PDB entry 6NBX | electron microscopy, 3.50 A resolution | chains E and G of the 18 polymer chains in the assembly

Chain E:
Protein: NAD(P)H-quinone oxidoreductase subunit 4L
Organism: Thermosynechococcus elongatus (strain BP-1)
Notes: EC 1.6.5.-
UniProt: Q8DL29 (Q8DL29_THEEB); numbering as in UniProt (aligned over 1-101)
Sequence (101 residues; numbered 1 to 101; the number before each row is that of its first residue):
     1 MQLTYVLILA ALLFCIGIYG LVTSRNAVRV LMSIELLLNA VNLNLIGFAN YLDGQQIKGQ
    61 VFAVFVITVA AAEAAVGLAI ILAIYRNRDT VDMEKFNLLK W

Chain G:
Protein: NADH-quinone oxidoreductase subunit J
Organism: Thermosynechococcus elongatus (strain BP-1)
Notes: EC 1.6.5.11
UniProt: Q8DL30 (Q8DL30_THEEB); numbering as in UniProt (aligned over 1-200)
Sequence (200 residues; row label = number of the first residue in the row):
     1 MDLATLTQTI TFFALAAAVI IAALGVVLLD NVVYSAFLLG GVFLSIAGLY ILMNADFVSA
    61 AQILIYVGAV NVLILFAIML VNKRETYTPV PGRWLRQGGA AVVSLGVFAL LTKMILQTPW
   121 QLSSVPPTPD SITTIGQHFF SDFLLPFELA SVLLLMALIG AVVLARRELV LEPEPILGEE
   181 VVPPLELPER PREPVALSEK
Not modelled in the structure: 1-3, 195-200

Interface between chain E and chain G:
Residue-residue contacts - 116 pairs, chain E then chain G:
  M1(E) - T9(G)
  M1(E) - F12(G)  hydrophobic
  M1(E) - L52(G)
  L3(E) - W120(G)  hydrophobic
  T4(E) - I115(G)
  Y5(E) - F12(G)
  V6(E) - M53(G)  hydrophobic
  L7(E) - I115(G)
  L7(E) - W120(G)  hydrophobic
  I8(E) - T112(G)
  I8(E) - I115(G)
  I8(E) - L116(G)  hydrophobic
  L9(E) - A16(G)  hydrophobic
  L9(E) - V19(G)  hydrophobic
  L9(E) - I20(G)  hydrophobic
  L9(E) - L49(G)  hydrophobic
  A11(E) - F108(G)
  A11(E) - L111(G)  hydrophobic
  A11(E) - I115(G)  hydrophobic
  L12(E) - F108(G)  hydrophobic
  L13(E) - V19(G)  hydrophobic
  L13(E) - A23(G)  hydrophobic
  L13(E) - I46(G)  hydrophobic
  C15(E) - S104(G)
  C15(E) - V107(G)  hydrophobic
  C15(E) - F108(G)
  I16(E) - A23(G)
  I16(E) - L24(G)  hydrophobic
  I16(E) - V27(G)
  I18(E) - S104(G)
  Y19(E) - V27(G)  hydrophobic
  Y19(E) - Q97(G)
  Y19(E) - A101(G)  hydrophobic
  Y19(E) - S104(G)
  G20(E) - V27(G)
  V22(E) - A100(G)  hydrophobic
  T23(E) - Q97(G)
  T23(E) - A100(G)
  R25(E) - P89(G)  hydrogen bond (side chain-backbone)
  N26(E) - V32(G)
  V28(E) - I78(G)  hydrophobic
  R29(E) - V26(G)
  R29(E) - V27(G)
  R29(E) - L29(G)  hydrogen bond (side chain-backbone)
  R29(E) - N31(G)
  R29(E) - V32(G)
  R29(E) - S35(G)
  M32(E) - V32(G)  hydrophobic
  M32(E) - S35(G)
  M32(E) - A36(G)  hydrophobic
  M32(E) - L39(G)  hydrophobic
  M32(E) - I74(G)  hydrophobic
  E35(E) - Y66(G)  hydrogen bond
  L36(E) - A23(G)  hydrophobic
  L36(E) - V26(G)  hydrophobic
  L36(E) - L39(G)  hydrophobic
  L38(E) - Y66(G)
  N39(E) - F43(G)
  N39(E) - I46(G)
  N39(E) - Y50(G)
  N39(E) - Q62(G)
  N39(E) - Y66(G)
  N42(E) - Y50(G)
  L43(E) - Y50(G)  hydrophobic
  I46(E) - Y50(G)  hydrophobic
  I46(E) - M53(G)  hydrophobic
  I46(E) - A55(G)  hydrophobic
  I46(E) - V58(G)  hydrophobic
  G47(E) - M53(G)
  F48(E) - W120(G)  hydrophobic
  N50(E) - M53(G)
  N50(E) - N54(G)  hydrogen bond
  N50(E) - P127(G)
  Y51(E) - L122(G)
  Y51(E) - S123(G)  hydrogen bond (backbone-backbone)
  L52(E) - Q121(G)
  L52(E) - L122(G)
  G54(E) - P127(G)
  G54(E) - T128(G)
  Q55(E) - P129(G)
  I57(E) - S131(G)
  I57(E) - H138(G)  hydrogen bond (backbone-side chain)
  Q60(E) - N54(G)
  Q60(E) - A55(G)
  Q60(E) - V58(G)
  Q60(E) - I135(G)
  V61(E) - I135(G)  hydrophobic
  V61(E) - H138(G)
  V61(E) - F139(G)  hydrophobic
  V61(E) - F143(G)  hydrophobic
  A63(E) - V58(G)  hydrophobic
  F65(E) - P146(G)
  I67(E) - I65(G)  hydrophobic
  I67(E) - Y66(G)  hydrophobic
  V69(E) - L153(G)  hydrophobic
  A70(E) - Y66(G)
  A71(E) - I65(G)  hydrophobic
  A71(E) - V70(G)  hydrophobic
  A74(E) - L73(G)
  A75(E) - L73(G)  hydrophobic
  A75(E) - A161(G)
  L78(E) - L73(G)
  L78(E) - I74(G)  hydrophobic
  L78(E) - A77(G)  hydrophobic
  A79(E) - A161(G)
  A79(E) - L164(G)
  I80(E) - L164(G)  hydrophobic
  L82(E) - L80(G)  hydrophobic
  A83(E) - L164(G)
  Y85(E) - L80(G)
  Y85(E) - V81(G)  hydrophobic
  Y85(E) - K83(G)
  R86(E) - A165(G)  hydrogen bond (side chain-backbone)
  R86(E) - R166(G)  hydrogen bond (side chain-backbone)
  R86(E) - R167(G)
  V91(E) - V81(G)  hydrophobic
Also at the interface, not in a pair above, chain E (65 interface residues in all): S33, D53, Q56, K58, V64, V66, T68, A72, V76
Also at the interface, not in a pair above, chain G (78 interface residues in all): L28, D30, F57, T88, V90, V125, T134, D142, F147, A150, L154, A157, E168

Overview:
Chain E and chain G form an interface of 65 and 78 residues respectively, with 8 hydrogen bonds. Among the
polar pairs are R25(E)-P89(G), R29(E)-L29(G) and E35(E)-Y66(G).
Here chain E is NAD(P)H-quinone oxidoreductase subunit 4L and chain G is NADH-quinone oxidoreductase subunit
J, both from Thermosynechococcus elongatus (strain BP-1). Entry 6NBX (T.elongatus NDH (data-set 2)) was
determined by electron microscopy (same publication as 6NBQ and 6NBY).
